PDB entry 6CH8 | X-ray diffraction, 4.10 A resolution (low resolution: residue-level contacts below are approximate; hydrogen-bond / salt-bridge calls are withheld) | chains G and R of the 6 polymer chains in the assembly

== Chain G ==
Molecule: Envelope glycoprotein gp120
From: Human immunodeficiency virus 1
UniProtKB: Q2N0S6 (Q2N0S6_9HIV1); the construct lacks a stretch of the UniProt sequence and is renumbered around it, so the offset changes along the chain: 31-138 = UniProt 30-137; 147-185 = UniProt 138-176; 187-306 = UniProt 186-305; 309-321 = UniProt 306-318; 2 more segments
Amino-acid sequence (479 residues; numbered 31 to 511 plus 10 insertion-coded residues; 12 numbers in that range are skipped by the numbering (no residue carries them; nothing is unmodelled there); the number before each row is that of its first residue; a row labelled like 185A-185I holds insertion residues (185A, then the next letters in order)):
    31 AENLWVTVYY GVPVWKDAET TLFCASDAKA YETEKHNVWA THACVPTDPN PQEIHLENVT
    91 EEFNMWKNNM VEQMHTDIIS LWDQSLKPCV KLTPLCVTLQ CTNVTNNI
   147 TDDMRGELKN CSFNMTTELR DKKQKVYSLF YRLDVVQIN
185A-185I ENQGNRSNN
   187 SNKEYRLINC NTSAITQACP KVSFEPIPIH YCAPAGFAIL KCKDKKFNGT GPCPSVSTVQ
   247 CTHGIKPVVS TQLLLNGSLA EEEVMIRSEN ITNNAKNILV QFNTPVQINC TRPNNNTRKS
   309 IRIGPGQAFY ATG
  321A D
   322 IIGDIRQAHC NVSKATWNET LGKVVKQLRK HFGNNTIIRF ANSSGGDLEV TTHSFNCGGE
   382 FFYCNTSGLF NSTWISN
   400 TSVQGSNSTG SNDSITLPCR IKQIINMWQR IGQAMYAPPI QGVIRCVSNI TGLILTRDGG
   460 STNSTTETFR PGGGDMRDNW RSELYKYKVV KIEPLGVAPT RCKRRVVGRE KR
Not modelled in the structure: 31, 147-150, 185A-185I, 400-409, 508-511
Construct notes: conflict Asn-332 (Thr330 in Q2N0S6); engineered mutation Cys-501 (Ala498 in Q2N0S6)
Disulfide bonds: Cys-54/Cys-74, Cys-126/Cys-196, Cys-296/Cys-331, Cys-378/Cys-445, Cys-385/Cys-418
Glycans and other covalent adducts: glycan linked to Asn-88, Asn-262, Asn-332; N-acetylglucosamine (NAG) linked to Asn-133, Asn-156, Asn-160, Asn-197, Asn-234, Asn-295, Asn-301, Asn-355, Asn-363, Asn-392, Asn-411, Asn-448

== Chain R ==
Molecule: BG18 Light Chain
From: Homo sapiens
Amino-acid sequence (215 residues; each row starts with the number of its first residue):
     1 WASSELTQPP SVSVSPGQTA RITCSGAPLT SRFTYWYRQK PGQAPVLIIS RSSQRSSGWS
    61 GRFSASWSGT TVTLTIRGVQ ADDEADYYCQ SSDTSDSYKM FGGGTKLTVL GQPAAAPSVT
   121 LFPPSSEELQ ANKATLVCLI SDFYPGAVTV AWKADSSPVK AGVETTTPSK QSNNKYAASS
   181 YLSLTPEQWK SHKSYSCQVT HEGSTVEKTV APTEC
Not modelled in the structure: 1-4
Disulfide bonds: Cys-24/Cys-89

== How chain G and chain R interact ==
Pairs across the interface (8; chain G residue first):
  Thr-135(G) / Gln-54(R)
  Asn-137(G) / Gln-54(R)
  Ile-138(G) / Leu-29(R)
  Ile-138(G) / Thr-30(R)
  Ile-138(G) / Trp-67(R)
  Ile-138(G) / Gly-69(R)
  Asp-325(G) / Ser-53(R)
  Asp-325(G) / Gln-54(R)
Interface residues without a listed pair, chain R (8 interface residues in all): Arg-55, Ser-68

== Overview ==
4 residues of chain G and 8 residues of chain R are in contact. N-acetylglucosamine is covalently linked to
Asn-88(G), Asn-133(G), Asn-156(G), Asn-160(G), Asn-197(G) and Asn-234(G) and 9 more.
Chain G is Envelope glycoprotein gp120 (Human immunodeficiency virus 1) and chain R is BG18 Light Chain (Homo
sapiens); the structure, Crystal structure of a natively-glycosylated BG505 SOSIP.664 HIV-1 Envelope Trimer in
complex with the broadly-neutralizing antibodies ..., was determined by X-ray diffraction together with 6CH7,
6CH9 and 6CHB from the same study.
